Entry 1N5S (X-ray diffraction, 1.70 A resolution); this record covers chains A and B.

Chain A (and B):
Molecule: ActVA-Orf6 monooxygenase
Organism: Streptomyces coelicolor
Notes: chain B of this document is another copy of the same molecule, construct and numbering; everything in this record applies to it too
UniProtKB: Q53908 (Q53908_STRCO); residue numbers follow UniProt; this construct covers 2-113
Chain sequence (112 residues; numbered 2 to 113; the number before each row is that of its first residue):
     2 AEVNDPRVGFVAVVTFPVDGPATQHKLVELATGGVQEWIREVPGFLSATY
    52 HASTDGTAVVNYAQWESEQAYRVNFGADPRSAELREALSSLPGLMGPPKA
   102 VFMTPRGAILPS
Small-molecule neighbours: 1PG (2-(2-{2-[2-(2-methoxy-ethoxy)-ethoxy]-ethoxy}-ethoxy)-ethanol): A13, V15, F17, Q37, I40, F46, A49, Y51, N62, A64, W66, Y72, F76, L85, R86, L89, P99, A101, F103
Reported in the primary citation:
  - binding site for acetyl dithranol: W66, Y72
  - contacts within the chain: Y72-R86 (hydrogen bond)
  - conformationally variable residues (side-chain flip): R86
  - catalytic residues: Y51, N62, W66, Y72, R86 (proposed by the authors, not directly observed)

Interface between chain A and chain B:
Residue-residue contacts (77; chain A residue first):
  A2(A) with E3(B), hydrogen bond (backbone-side chain); V4(B)
  E3(A) with A2(B), hydrogen bond (side chain-backbone); E3(B), hydrogen bond (backbone-side chain)
  V4(A) with A2(B); V4(B), hydrophobic; S48(B); T50(B); Q65(B)
  V12(A) with H52(B)
  V29(A) with R107(B)
  T33(A) with I110(B)
  I40(A) with I110(B), hydrophobic
  R41(A) with I110(B); L111(B), hydrogen bond (side chain-backbone); P112(B); S113(B), hydrogen bond
  F46(A) with I110(B); P112(B)
  L47(A) with P112(B)
  S48(A) with V4(B); I110(B); L111(B)
  A49(A) with A109(B); I110(B), hydrogen bond (backbone-backbone)
  T50(A) with V4(B); G108(B)
  Y51(A) with P106(B); R107(B), hydrogen bond (backbone-backbone); G108(B), hydrogen bond (backbone-backbone)
  H52(A) with Y63(B), hydrogen bond; M104(B); T105(B); P106(B)
  A53(A) with M104(B); T105(B), hydrogen bond (backbone-backbone); R107(B)
  S54(A) with F103(B); M104(B)
  T55(A) with F103(B), hydrogen bond (backbone-backbone); M104(B); T105(B)
  V61(A) with M104(B), hydrophobic
  Y63(A) with H52(B), hydrogen bond; Y63(B), hydrophobic
  Q65(A) with V4(B)
  F103(A) with S54(B); T55(B), hydrogen bond (backbone-backbone)
  M104(A) with H52(B); A53(B); S54(B); T55(B); V61(B), hydrophobic
  T105(A) with H52(B); A53(B), hydrogen bond (backbone-backbone)
  P106(A) with Y51(B); H52(B)
  R107(A) with V29(B); Y51(B), hydrogen bond (backbone-backbone); H52(B); A53(B)
  G108(A) with T50(B); Y51(B), hydrogen bond (backbone-backbone)
  A109(A) with A49(B)
  I110(A) with A32(B); R41(B); F46(B); S48(B); A49(B), hydrogen bond (backbone-backbone)
  L111(A) with A2(B); R41(B), hydrogen bond (backbone-side chain); S48(B)
  P112(A) with R41(B); F46(B); L47(B)
  S113(A) with R41(B), hydrogen bond (backbone-backbone); E42(B), hydrogen bond
Other interface residues (no listed pair), chain A (37 interface residues in all): F11, A32, Q37, E42, V102
Other interface residues (no listed pair), chain B (36 interface residues in all): F11, V12, T33, I40, V102

Summary:
37 residues of chain A face 36 of chain B across their interface; the contacts include 20 hydrogen bonds.
Polar contacts include A2(A)-E3(B), E3(A)-E3(B) and R41(A)-L111(B). Chain A binds compound 1PG. From the
paper: catalytic residues Y51(A), N62(A) and W66(A) among others; a binding site for acetyl dithranol at
W66(A) and Y72(A).
Chain A and chain B are both ActVA-Orf6 monooxygenase (Streptomyces coelicolor); the structure, Crystal
structure of a Monooxygenase from the gene ActVA-Orf6 of Streptomyces coelicolor in complex with the ..., was
determined by X-ray diffraction together with 1LQ9, 1N5Q, 1N5T and 1N5V from the same study.
